8I9C - chains A and D of the 6 polymer chains in the assembly; structure by electron microscopy, 3.85 A resolution.

== Chain A ==
Name: Spike glycoprotein
From: Severe acute respiratory syndrome coronavirus 2
Reference sequence: P0DTC2 (SPIKE_SARS2); aligned to UniProt positions 1-1203 over residues 4-1208 (the alignment contains insertions or deletions, so no single offset holds)
Amino-acid sequence (1265 residues; each row starts with the number of its first residue; note: 2 numbers in that range are skipped by the numbering (no residue carries them; nothing is unmodelled there)):
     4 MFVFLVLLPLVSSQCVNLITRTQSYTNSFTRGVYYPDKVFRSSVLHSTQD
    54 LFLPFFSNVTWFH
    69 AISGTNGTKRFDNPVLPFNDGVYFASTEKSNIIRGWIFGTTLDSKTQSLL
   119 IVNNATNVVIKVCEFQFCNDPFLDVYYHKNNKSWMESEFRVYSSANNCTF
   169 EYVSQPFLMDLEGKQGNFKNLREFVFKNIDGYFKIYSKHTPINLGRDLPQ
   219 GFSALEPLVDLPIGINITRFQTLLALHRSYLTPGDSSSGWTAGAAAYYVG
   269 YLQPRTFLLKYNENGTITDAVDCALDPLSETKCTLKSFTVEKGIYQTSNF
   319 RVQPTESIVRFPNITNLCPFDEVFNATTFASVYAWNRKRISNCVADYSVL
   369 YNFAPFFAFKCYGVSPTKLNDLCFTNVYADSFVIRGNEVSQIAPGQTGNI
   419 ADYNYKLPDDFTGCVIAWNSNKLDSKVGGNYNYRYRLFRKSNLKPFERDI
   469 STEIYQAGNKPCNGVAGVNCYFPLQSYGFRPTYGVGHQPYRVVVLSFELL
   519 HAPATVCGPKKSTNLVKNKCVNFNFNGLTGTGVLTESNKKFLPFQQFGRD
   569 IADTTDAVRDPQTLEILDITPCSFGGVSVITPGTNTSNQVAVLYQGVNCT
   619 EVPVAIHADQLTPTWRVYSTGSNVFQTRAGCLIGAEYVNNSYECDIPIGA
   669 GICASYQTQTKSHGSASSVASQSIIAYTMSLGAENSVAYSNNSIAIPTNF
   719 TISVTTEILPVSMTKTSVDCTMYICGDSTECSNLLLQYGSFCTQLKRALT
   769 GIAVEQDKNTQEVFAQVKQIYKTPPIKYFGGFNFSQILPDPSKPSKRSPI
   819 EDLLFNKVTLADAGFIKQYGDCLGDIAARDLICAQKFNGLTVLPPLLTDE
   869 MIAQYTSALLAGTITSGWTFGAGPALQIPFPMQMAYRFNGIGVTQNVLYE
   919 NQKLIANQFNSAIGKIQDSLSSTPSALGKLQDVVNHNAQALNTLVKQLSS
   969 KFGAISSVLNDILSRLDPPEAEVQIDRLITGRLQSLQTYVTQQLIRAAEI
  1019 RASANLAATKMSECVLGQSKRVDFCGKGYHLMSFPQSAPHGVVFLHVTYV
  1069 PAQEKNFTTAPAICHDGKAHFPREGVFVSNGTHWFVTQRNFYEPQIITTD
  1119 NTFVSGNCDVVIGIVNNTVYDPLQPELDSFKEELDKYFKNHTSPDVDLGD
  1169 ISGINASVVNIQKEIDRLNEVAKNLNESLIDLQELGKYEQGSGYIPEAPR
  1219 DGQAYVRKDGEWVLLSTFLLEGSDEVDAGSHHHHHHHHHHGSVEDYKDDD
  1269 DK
Not modelled in the structure: 4-26, 69-80, 141-152, 173-186, 211-214, 248-263, 622-639, 677-689, 827-853, 940-943, 1147-1270
Cystine bridges: Cys131-Cys166, Cys291-Cys301, Cys379-Cys432, Cys391-Cys525, Cys480-Cys488, Cys538-Cys590, Cys617-Cys649, Cys662-Cys671, Cys738-Cys760, Cys743-Cys749, Cys1032-Cys1043, Cys1082-Cys1126
Glycans and other covalent adducts: N-acetylglucosamine (NAG) linked to Asn61, Asn122, Asn165, Asn234, Asn282, Asn331, Asn343, Asn603, Asn616, Asn657, Asn709, Asn717, Asn801, Asn1074, Asn1098, Asn1134
Sequence notes: variant Ile22 (Thr19 in P0DTC2), Ser27 (Ala in P0DTC2), Asp142 (Gly in P0DTC2), Gly213 (Val in P0DTC2), Asp339 (Gly in P0DTC2), Thr346 (Arg in P0DTC2), Phe371 (Ser in P0DTC2), Pro373 (Ser in P0DTC2), Phe375 (Ser in P0DTC2), Ala376 (Thr in P0DTC2), Asn405 (Asp in P0DTC2), Ser408 (Arg in P0DTC2), Asn417 (Lys in P0DTC2), Lys440 (Asn in P0DTC2), Arg452 (Leu in P0DTC2), Asn477 (Ser in P0DTC2), Lys478 (Thr in P0DTC2), Ala484 (Glu in P0DTC2), Val486 (Phe in P0DTC2), Arg498 (Gln in P0DTC2), Tyr501 (Asn in P0DTC2), His505 (Tyr in P0DTC2), Gly614 (Asp in P0DTC2), Tyr655 (His in P0DTC2), Lys679 (Asn in P0DTC2), His681 (Pro in P0DTC2), Lys764 (Asn in P0DTC2), Tyr796 (Asp in P0DTC2), His954 (Gln in P0DTC2), Lys969 (Asn in P0DTC2); engineered mutation Gly682 (Arg in P0DTC2), Ser683 (Arg in P0DTC2), Ser685 (Arg in P0DTC2), Pro817 (Phe in P0DTC2), Pro892 (Ala in P0DTC2), Pro899 (Ala in P0DTC2), Pro942 (Ala in P0DTC2), Pro986 (Lys in P0DTC2), Pro987 (Val in P0DTC2); expression tag (1209-1270)
Curated features (UniProtKB/Swiss-Prot):
  - region: Asp1168, Ser1175, Asn1178, Asn1192, Glu1207 (Heptad repeat 2)
  - glycosylation (N-linked (GlcNAc...) asparagine): Asn20 (complex), Asn1178 (complex)

== Chain D ==
Name: Processed angiotensin-converting enzyme 2
From: Homo sapiens
Reference sequence: Q9BYF1 (ACE2_HUMAN); numbering as in UniProt (aligned over 19-615)
Amino-acid sequence (624 residues; row label = number of the first residue in the row; numbering starts at 0):
     0 MGVKVLFALICIAVAEAGTSTIEEQAKTFLDKFNHEAEDLFYQSSLASWN
    50 YNTNITEENVQNMNNAGDKWSAFLKEQSTLAQMYPLQEIQNLTVKLQLQA
   100 LQQNGSSVLSEDKSKRLNTILNTMSTIYSTGKVCNPDNPQECLLLEPGLN
   150 EIMANSLDYNERLWAWESWRSEVGKQLRPLYEEYVVLKNEMARANHYEDY
   200 GDYWRGDYEVNGVDGYDYSRGQLIEDVEHTFEEIKPLYEHLHAYVRAKLM
   250 NAYPSYISPIGCLPAHLLGDMWGRFWTNLYSLTVPFGQKPNIDVTDAMVD
   300 QAWDAQRIFKEAEKFFVSVGLPNMTQGFWENSMLTDPGNVQKAVCHPTAW
   350 DLGKGDFRILMCTKVTMDDFLTAHHEMGHIQYDMAYAAQPFLLRNGANEG
   400 FHEAVGEIMSLSAATPKHLKSIGLLSPDFQEDNETEINFLLKQALTIVGT
   450 LPFTYMLEKWRWMVFKGEIPKDQWMKKWWEMKREIVGVVEPVPHDETYCD
   500 PASLFHVSNDYSFIRYYTRTLYQFQFQEALCQAAKHEGPLHKCDISNSTE
   550 AGQKLFNMLRLGKSEPWTLALENVVGAKNMNVRPLLNYFEPLFTWLKDQN
   600 KNSFVGWSTDWSPYADDYKDDDDK
Not modelled in the structure: 0-18, 616-623
Cystine bridges: Cys133-Cys141, Cys344-Cys361
Glycans and other covalent adducts: N-acetylglucosamine (NAG) linked to Asn53, Asn90, Asn103, Asn322, Asn432, Asn546
Sequence notes: initiating methionine (0); expression tag (1-18, 616-623)
Curated features (UniProtKB/Swiss-Prot):
  - region (Interaction with SARS-CoV spike glycoprotein): Asp30 to Tyr41, Met82 to Pro84, Lys353 to Arg357
  - active site: Glu375 (Proton acceptor), His505 (Proton donor)
  - binding site (chloride): Arg169, Trp477, Lys481
  - binding site (substrate): Arg273, His345, Pro346, Tyr515
  - binding site (Zn(2+)): His374, His378, Glu402
  - glycosylation (N-linked (GlcNAc...) asparagine): Asn53, Asn90, Asn103, Asn322, Asn432, Asn546
  - mutagenesis: Ser19 (S19P: Increases slightly the interaction with RBD domain of SARS-CoV-2 spike protein), Gln24 to Lys26 (Slightly inhibits interaction with SARS-CoV spike glycoprotein), Gln24 (Q24T: Increases slightly the interaction with RBD domain of SARS-CoV-2 spike protein), Ala25 (A25V: Increases slightly the interaction with RBD domain of SARS-CoV-2 spike protein), Thr27 (T27Y: Increases slightly the interaction with RBD domain of SARS-CoV-2 spike protein. In sACE2.v2.2; increases interaction with RBD domain of SARS-CoV-2 spike protein ...), Leu29 (L29F: Increases slightly the interaction with RBD domain of SARS-CoV-2 spike protein), Lys31 (K31D: Abolishes interaction with SARS-CoV spike glycoprotein; K31Y: Increases slightly the interaction with RBD domain of SARS-CoV-2 spike protein), Asn33 (N33D: Increases slightly the interaction with RBD domain of SARS-CoV-2 spike protein), His34 (H34A: Increases slightly the interaction with RBD domain of SARS-CoV-2 spike protein), Glu37 (E37A: No effect on interaction with SARS-CoV spike glycoprotein), Asp38 (D38A: No effect on interaction with SARS-CoV spike glycoprotein), Leu39 (L39R: Increases slightly the interaction with RBD domain of SARS-CoV-2 spike protein), 48 further mutagenesis entries in UniProt

== Interface between chain A and chain D ==
Contacting residue pairs (23; chain A residue first):
  Tyr449(A) - Asp38(D)  hydrogen bond
  Tyr449(A) - Gln42(D)  hydrogen bond
  Tyr453(A) - His34(D)  hydrogen bond
  Leu455(A) - His34(D)
  Phe456(A) - Thr27(D)
  Ala475(A) - Thr27(D)
  Asn487(A) - Gln24(D)  hydrogen bond
  Asn487(A) - Tyr83(D)  hydrogen bond
  Tyr489(A) - Thr27(D)
  Tyr489(A) - Phe28(D)
  Tyr489(A) - Lys31(D)
  Gln493(A) - His34(D)
  Arg498(A) - Asp38(D)  salt bridge
  Arg498(A) - Tyr41(D)
  Arg498(A) - Gln42(D)
  Thr500(A) - Tyr41(D)  hydrogen bond (backbone-side chain)
  Thr500(A) - Asp355(D)
  Thr500(A) - Arg357(D)
  Tyr501(A) - Tyr41(D)
  Tyr501(A) - Lys353(D)
  Gly502(A) - Lys353(D)  hydrogen bond (backbone-backbone)
  Gly502(A) - Gly354(D)
  His505(A) - Lys353(D)
Other interface residues (no listed pair), chain A (17 interface residues in all): Asn417, Tyr473, Gly476, Val486
Other interface residues (no listed pair), chain D (17 interface residues in all): Asp30, Glu35, Leu79, Asn330

== In short ==
The chain A/chain D interface involves 17 residues from each chain; the contacts include 7 hydrogen bonds and
1 salt bridge. Polar contacts include Arg498(A)-Asp38(D), Tyr449(A)-Asp38(D) and Tyr449(A)-Gln42(D).
Covalently linked N-acetylglucosamine: at Asn61(A), Asn122(A), Asn165(A), Asn234(A), Asn282(A) and Asn331(A)
and 10 more.
Here chain A is Spike glycoprotein (Severe acute respiratory syndrome coronavirus 2) and chain D is Processed
angiotensin-converting enzyme 2 (Homo sapiens). Entry 8I9C (S-ECD (Omicron BF.7) in complex with PD of ACE2)
was determined by electron microscopy together with 8I9B, 8I9D, 8I9F, 8I9G and 8I9H from the same study.
